PDB entry 4IW3 | X-ray diffraction, 2.70 A resolution | chains A and B

Chain A:
Protein: Putative uncharacterized protein
Organism: Pseudomonas putida
Reference sequence: Q88CM1 (Q88CM1_PSEPK); residue numbers follow UniProt; this construct covers 2-207
Chain sequence (229 residues; numbered -21 to 207; the number before each row is that of its first residue; numbers below 1 keep their minus sign (Met-21 is residue -21)):
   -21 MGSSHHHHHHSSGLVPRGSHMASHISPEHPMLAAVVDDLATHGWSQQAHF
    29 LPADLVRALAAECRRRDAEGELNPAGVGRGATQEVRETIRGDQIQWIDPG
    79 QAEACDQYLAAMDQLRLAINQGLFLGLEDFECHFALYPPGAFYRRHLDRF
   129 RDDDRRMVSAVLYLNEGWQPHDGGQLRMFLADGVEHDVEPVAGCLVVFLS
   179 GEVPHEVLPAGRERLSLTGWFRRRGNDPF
Disordered / not traced: -21 to 6
Construct notes: expression tag (-21 to 1)
Metal / ion sites: Mn2+: His124, Asp126, His183 (together with N-oxalylglycine)
Small-molecule neighbours: N-oxalylglycine (OGA): Arg68, Tyr115, Tyr121, His124, Asp126, Val139, Tyr141, Leu154, His183, Val185, Arg192, Ser194, Thr196, Trp198
What the authors report for this chain:
  - Mn2+ coordination: His124, Asp126, His183
  - conformationally variable residues (order/disorder transition): Asn51 to Trp74
  - contacts within the chain: Arg57-Asp130 (salt bridge)
  - specificity-determining residues: Tyr121

Chain B:
Protein: Elongation factor Tu-A
Organism: Pseudomonas putida
Reference sequence: Q88QP8 (EFTU1_PSEPK); numbering as in UniProt (aligned over 1-397)
Chain sequence (433 residues; numbered -35 to 397; the number before each row is that of its first residue; numbers below 1 keep their minus sign (Met-35 is residue -35)):
   -35 MGSSHHHHHHSSGLVPRGSHMASMTGGQQMGRGSEFMAKEKFDRSLPHVN
    15 VGTIGHVDHGKTTLTAALTRVCSEVFGSAIVEFDKIDSAPEEKARGITIN
    65 TAHVEYNSTIRHYAHVDCPGHADYVKNMITGAAQMDGAILVCSAADGPMP
   115 QTREHILLSRQVGVPYIVVFLNKADLVDDAELLELVEMEVRDLLSTYDFP
   165 GDDTPIIIGSARMALEGKDDNEMGTTAVKKLVETLDSYIPEPVRAIDQPF
   215 LMPIEDVFSISGRGTVVTGRIERGIVRVQDPLEIVGLRDTTTTTCTGVEM
   265 FRKLLDEGRAGENCGVLLRGTKRDDVERGQVLVKPGSVKPHTKFTAEVYV
   315 LSKEEGGRHTPFFKGYRPQFYFRTTDVTGNCELPEGVEMVMPGDNIQMTV
   365 TLIKTIAMEDGLRFAIREGGRTVGAGVVAKIIE
Disordered / not traced: -35 to 9, 43-48, 142-143
Construct notes: expression tag (-35 to 0)
Metal / ion sites: Mg2+: Thr26 (together with GDP)
Small-molecule neighbours: GDP (guanosine-5'-diphosphate): His20, Val21, Asp22, His23, Gly24, Lys25, Thr26, Thr27, Asn136, Lys137, Asp139, Ser174, Ala175, Arg176
UniProt features mapped onto this chain:
  - region: Gly19 to Thr26 (G1), Gly60 to Asn64 (G2), Asp81 to Gly84 (G3), Asn136 to Asp139 (G4), Ser174 to Arg176 (G5)
  - binding site (GTP): Gly19 to Thr26, Asp81 to His85, Asn136 to Asp139
  - binding site (Mg(2+)): Thr26
What the authors report for this chain:
  - conformationally variable residues (loop rearrangement): Pro54
  - post-translational modification sites: Pro54

How chain A and chain B interact:
Pairs across the interface (75; chain A residue first):
  Val14(A) with Arg266(B)
  Leu17(A) with Phe265(B)
  Ala53(A) with Glu55(B)
  Gly54(A) with Glu55(B), hydrogen bond (backbone-side chain)
  Val55(A) with Asp51(B); Ser52(B); Ala53(B)
  Gly56(A) with Asp51(B), hydrogen bond (backbone-backbone); Ala53(B), hydrogen bond (backbone-backbone); Glu55(B)
  Arg57(A) with Glu56(B)
  Gln61(A) with Glu55(B), hydrogen bond
  Arg64(A) with Ile50(B)
  Ile67(A) with Ser52(B)
  Arg68(A) with Pro54(B); Glu55(B)
  Ile72(A) with Glu55(B)
  Trp74(A) with Glu55(B), hydrogen bond; Glu56(B); Lys57(B)
  Ile75(A) with Lys57(B)
  Asp76(A) with Lys57(B), salt bridge
  Asn98(A) with Asp220(B); Phe222(B)
  Gln99(A) with Phe222(B)
  Gly100(A) with Arg266(B), hydrogen bond (backbone-side chain)
  Leu101(A) with Phe265(B), hydrogen bond (backbone-backbone)
  Phe102(A) with Phe222(B), hydrophobic; Val230(B), hydrophobic; Thr232(B); Glu263(B); Asn277(B); Cys278(B); Gly279(B)
  Leu103(A) with Phe265(B), hydrophobic; Asn277(B), hydrogen bond (backbone-side chain)
  Gly104(A) with Glu219(B); Asn277(B)
  Glu106(A) with Glu219(B); Arg292(B), salt bridge
  Glu109(A) with Glu56(B); Lys57(B), hydrogen bond (side chain-backbone)
  Tyr121(A) with Ser52(B), hydrogen bond (side chain-backbone); Ala53(B); Pro54(B)
  His124(A) with Ser52(B)
  Leu125(A) with Ala53(B)
  Asp126(A) with Ala53(B); Pro54(B)
  Phe128(A) with Asp51(B); Ala53(B), hydrophobic; Pro54(B)
  Arg129(A) with Asp51(B), hydrogen bond (backbone-side chain)
  Asp132(A) with Arg234(B), salt bridge
  Arg133(A) with Glu56(B), salt bridge
  Arg134(A) with Pro54(B), hydrogen bond (side chain-backbone); Glu55(B), hydrogen bond (side chain-backbone); Glu56(B)
  Leu177(A) with Phe265(B), hydrophobic
  Trp198(A) with Pro54(B), hydrophobic
  Arg200(A) with Glu56(B), salt bridge
  Arg201(A) with Arg234(B); Gly275(B); Asn277(B), hydrogen bond
  Arg202(A) with Pro217(B); Glu219(B); Arg234(B), hydrogen bond (backbone-side chain); Glu236(B), salt bridge; Arg337(B); Thr338(B)
  Pro206(A) with Ala379(B), hydrophobic
  Phe207(A) with Ile61(B); Thr94(B); Thr386(B); Ala389(B)
Other interface residues (no listed pair), chain A (47 interface residues in all): Asp15, Ala18, Arg123, Arg127, Asp131, Met135, Gly203
Other interface residues (no listed pair), chain B (35 interface residues in all): Ile224, Met264, Tyr335, Phe378
From the paper, about this interface:
  - specific contacts: Leu101(A)-Phe265(B) (hydrophobic contact), Leu103(A)-Phe265(B) (hydrophobic contact), Tyr121(A)-Pro54(B), Arg134(A)-Pro54(B) (hydrogen bond), Leu177(A)-Phe265(B) (hydrophobic contact)
  - interface residues, chain A: Arg127(A), Arg201(A)
  - interface residues, chain B: Pro54(B), Phe222(B), Ile224(B), Val230(B)

In short:
47 residues of chain A and 35 residues of chain B are in contact; the contacts include 15 hydrogen bonds and 6
salt bridges. Among the polar pairs are Asp76(A)-Lys57(B), Glu106(A)-Arg292(B) and Asp132(A)-Arg234(B). The
authors report hydrophobic contacts between Leu101(A) and Phe265(B), Leu103(A) and Phe265(B) and Leu177(A) and
Phe265(B); a contact between Tyr121(A) and Pro54(B); a hydrogen bond between Arg134(A) and Pro54(B). From the
paper: interface residues Arg127(A), Arg201(A) and Pro54(B) among others; Mn2+ coordination by His124(A),
Asp126(A) and His183(A).
Chain A is Putative uncharacterized protein and chain B is Elongation factor Tu-A, both from Pseudomonas
putida; the structure, Crystal structure of a Pseudomonas putida prolyl-4-hydroxylase (P4H) in complex with
elongation factor Tu (EF-Tu), was determined by X-ray diffraction (same publication as 4J0Q and 4J25).
